Entry 7VZR (electron microscopy, 2.22 A resolution); this record covers chains a and c of the 12 polymer chains in the assembly.

== Chain a ==
Protein: Photosynthetic reaction center subunit M
Source organism: Chloracidobacterium thermophilum B
UniProt: G2LDR8 (G2LDR8_CHLTF); residues 1-865 here = UniProt positions 1-865
Chain sequence (865 residues; row label = number of the first residue in the row):
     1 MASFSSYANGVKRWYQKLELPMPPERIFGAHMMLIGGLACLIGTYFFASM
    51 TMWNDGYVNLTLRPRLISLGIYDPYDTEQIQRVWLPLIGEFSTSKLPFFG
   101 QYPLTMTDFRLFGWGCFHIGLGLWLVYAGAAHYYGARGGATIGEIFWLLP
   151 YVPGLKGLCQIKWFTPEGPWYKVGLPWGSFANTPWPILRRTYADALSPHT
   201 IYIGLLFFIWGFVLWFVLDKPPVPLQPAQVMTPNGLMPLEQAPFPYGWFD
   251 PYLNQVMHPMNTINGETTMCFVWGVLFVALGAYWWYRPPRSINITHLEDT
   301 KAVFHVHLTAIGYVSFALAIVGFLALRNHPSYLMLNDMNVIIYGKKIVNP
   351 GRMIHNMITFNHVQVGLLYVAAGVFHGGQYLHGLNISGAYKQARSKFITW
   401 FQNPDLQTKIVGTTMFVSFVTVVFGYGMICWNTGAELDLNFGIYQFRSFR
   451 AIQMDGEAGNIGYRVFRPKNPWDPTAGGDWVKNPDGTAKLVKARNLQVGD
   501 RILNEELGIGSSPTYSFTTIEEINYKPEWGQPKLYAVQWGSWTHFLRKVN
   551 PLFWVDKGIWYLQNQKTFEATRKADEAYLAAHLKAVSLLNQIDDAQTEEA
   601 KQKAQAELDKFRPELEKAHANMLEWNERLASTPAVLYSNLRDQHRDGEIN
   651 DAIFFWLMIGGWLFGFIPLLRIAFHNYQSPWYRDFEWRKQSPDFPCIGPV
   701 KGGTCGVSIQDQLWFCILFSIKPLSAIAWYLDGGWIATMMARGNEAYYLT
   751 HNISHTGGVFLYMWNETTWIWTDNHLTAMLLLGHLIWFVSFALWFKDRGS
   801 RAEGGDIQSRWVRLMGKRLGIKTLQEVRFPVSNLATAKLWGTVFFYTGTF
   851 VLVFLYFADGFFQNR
Disordered / not traced: 1-7
Ion coordination: bacteriochlorophyll a Mg near Glu-266 (its only coordinating residue here); 4Fe-4S cluster Fe: Cys-696, Cys-705 (shared with 1 residue of chain A); Ca2+: Asp-732, Glu-766, Tyr-856, Asp-859, Gly-860; Zn ion near His-784 (its only coordinating residue here)
Ligand contacts:
  - 2GO ([methyl 9-acetyl-14-ethyl-20-hydroxy-4,8,13,18-tetramethyl-3-{3-oxo-3-[(3,7,11,15-tetramethylhexadec-2-en-1-yl)oxy]propyl}-3,4,20,21-tetradehydrophorbine-21-carboxylatato(2-)-kappa~4~N~23~,N~24~,N~25~,N~26~]zinc), molecule 1: Tyr-426, Ile-429, Leu-657, Gly-661, Phe-664, Ile-721, Lys-722, Pro-723, Ser-725, Ala-726, Trp-729, Ile-736, Val-759, Met-763, Trp-764, Thr-767, Ile-770, Trp-771, Leu-780, His-784, Trp-787, Phe-845, Thr-849, Leu-852, Val-853, Tyr-856
  - 2GO, molecule 2: Phe-760, Met-763, Trp-764
  - 84Q ([(2S)-2-[2-azanylethoxy(oxidanyl)phosphoryl]oxy-2-(13-methyltetradecanoyloxy)ethyl] 13-methyltetradecanoate): His-258, Met-260, Asn-261, Trp-273, Ala-317, Leu-318, Val-321, Gly-322, Ala-325, Leu-326, Ile-358, His-362, Ala-634
  - 85I ([(2R)-2-[2-(methylamino)ethoxy-oxidanyl-phosphoryl]oxy-2-(13-methyltetradecanoyloxy)ethyl] 13-methyltetradecanoate), molecule 1: Gly-10, Val-11, Leu-785, Ile-786, Val-789, Arg-798, Pro-830, Val-831, Ser-832, Asn-833, Thr-836, Trp-840
  - 85I, molecule 2: Tyr-313, Phe-316, Ile-320, Phe-323, Leu-324, Arg-327, Arg-352, Val-363, Leu-552, Leu-636, Tyr-637, Ser-638, Arg-645, Phe-654, Phe-655, Met-658, Ile-659, Trp-662, Leu-663, Phe-666, Ile-727, Tyr-730, Leu-731, Gly-733, Phe-861, Gln-863
  - 85I, molecule 3: Val-789, Ala-792, Leu-793, Arg-801, Gln-808, Trp-811, Phe-829, Pro-830, Val-831, Ser-832, Trp-840, Phe-844
  - 85N ([(2S)-2-[[(1R)-1,2-bis(13-methyltetradecanoyloxy)ethoxy]methyl]-3-oxidanyl-3-oxidanylidene-propyl]-trimethyl-azanium), molecule 1: Trp-431, Phe-441, Ile-443, Tyr-444, Phe-446, Gly-540
  - 85N, molecule 2: Val-812, Lys-822, Thr-823, Leu-824, Glu-826, Val-827, Arg-828, Phe-829
  - bacteriochlorophyll a (BCL), molecule 1: Leu-18, Leu-20, Met-22, Arg-26, Ile-27, Ala-30, His-31, Met-33, Leu-34, Gly-37, Cys-40, Leu-41, Thr-44, Leu-123, Val-126, Tyr-133, Thr-300, Val-303, Phe-304, His-307, Leu-308, Ile-311
  - bacteriochlorophyll a (BCL), molecule 2: Pro-24, Ile-27, Phe-28, His-31, Met-32, Ile-35, Leu-125, Phe-180, Ile-187, Leu-188, Arg-189, Arg-190, Thr-191, Tyr-192, Ala-195, Pro-198, His-199, Tyr-202, Ile-203, Leu-205, Leu-206, Ile-209
  - bacteriochlorophyll a (BCL), molecule 3: Phe-28, Met-32, Trp-124, Leu-125, Tyr-127, Ala-128, Ala-131, His-132, Val-173, Gly-174, Leu-175, Pro-176, Phe-180, Thr-183, Trp-185, Tyr-202
  - bacteriochlorophyll a (BCL), molecule 4: Leu-38, Leu-41, Ile-42, Thr-61, Leu-62, Arg-65, Ile-311, Ser-315, Leu-318, Ile-358, Asn-361, His-362, Val-365, Tyr-369
  - bacteriochlorophyll a (BCL), molecule 5: Tyr-45, Tyr-57, Val-58, Thr-61, Leu-62, Met-357, Ile-358, Phe-360, Asn-361, Gln-364, Leu-368, Ile-717, Thr-842, Val-843, Tyr-846, Thr-847, Phe-850, Val-851, Val-853, Phe-854, Phe-857
  - bacteriochlorophyll a (BCL), molecule 6: Pro-64, Arg-65, Ser-68, Phe-207, Trp-210, Met-260, Asn-261, Thr-262, Ile-263, Gly-265, Glu-266, Met-269, Cys-270, Trp-273, Phe-277, Leu-318, Ala-325, Leu-326, His-329, Ser-331, Tyr-332
  - bacteriochlorophyll a (BCL), molecule 7: Tyr-192, Ala-193, Ala-195, Leu-196, His-199, Thr-200, Ile-203, Leu-206, Trp-210, Pro-289, Ile-294, Leu-297, Glu-298, Val-303, Val-306, His-307, Ala-310, Ile-311
  - bacteriochlorophyll a (BCL), molecule 8: His-296, Leu-297, Ala-302, His-305, Val-306, Thr-309, Ala-310, Tyr-313, Phe-316, Ala-317, Val-374, Gly-377, Gly-378, Tyr-380, Leu-381, Phe-397, Ile-398, Phe-401, Leu-669, Leu-670, Ala-673, Phe-674
  - chlorophyll a (CLA), molecule 1: Tyr-15, Gln-16, Lys-17, Leu-18, Glu-19, Leu-20, Phe-304, Leu-308, Leu-368, Tyr-369, Ala-372, Phe-375, His-376, Gln-379, Gln-710, Leu-713, Trp-714, Ile-717
  - chlorophyll a (CLA), molecule 2: Ile-35, Leu-38, Ala-39, Ile-42, Phe-46, Leu-62, Arg-65, Leu-66, Leu-69, Ile-71, Trp-114, Phe-117, His-118, Leu-121, Leu-125, Ile-203, Leu-206, Phe-207, Ile-209, Trp-210, Val-213, Ile-311, Val-314, Leu-318
  - chlorophyll a (CLA), molecule 3: Gly-56, Tyr-57, Val-58, Ile-342, Tyr-343, His-775, Ala-778, Met-779, Leu-782, Val-851, Phe-854
  - chlorophyll a (CLA), molecule 4: Met-415, Ser-418, Phe-419, Val-422, Val-423, Tyr-426, Phe-664, Ile-667, Arg-671, Phe-715, Phe-719
  - chlorophyll a (CLA), molecule 5: Val-422, Val-423, Tyr-426, Gly-427, Cys-430, Thr-433, Gly-434, Leu-439, Phe-441, Phe-664, Leu-718, Phe-719, Lys-722, Met-739, Val-759, Phe-760, Met-763, Trp-787, Phe-845
  - chlorophyll a (CLA), molecule 6: Ala-778, Leu-781, Leu-782, His-784, Leu-785, Trp-787, Phe-788, Phe-791
  - chlorophyll a (CLA), molecule 7: Leu-785, Phe-788, Val-789, Phe-791, Ala-792, Phe-795, Asp-797, Ser-800, Arg-801, Gly-804, Gly-805, Gln-808
  - lycopene (LYC): His-31, Leu-34, Ile-35, Leu-38, Leu-41, Tyr-45, Val-58, Tyr-192, His-199, Val-303, His-307
  - 4Fe-4S cluster (SF4): Cys-696, Gly-698, Pro-699, Cys-705, Lys-796, Leu-834

== Chain c ==
Protein: Cytochrome c domain-containing protein
Source organism: Chloracidobacterium thermophilum B
UniProt: G2LDR3 (G2LDR3_CHLTF); residues 16-160 here = UniProt positions 16-160
Chain sequence (145 residues; row label = number of the first residue in the row):
    16 VMATGCFVGARNASEPRLGSSSIAASRTAPAYLREAQVLYEGSTDGLPKD
    66 TPADEIAHYKAMLAELQTRNYAACAGCHQVNGGGNKAINATNFQDAGWQA
   116 NNSSPGMVTSIVNGKGKVMPAYKDKLTLQQINYLVEYIRRFEKKR
Ion coordination: heme c Fe: His-93, Met-134
Ligand contacts:
  - chlorophyll a (CLA): Met-17, Ala-18, Cys-21, Phe-22, Val-23
  - heme c (HEC), molecule 1: Tyr-86, Ala-87, Ala-88, Cys-89, Cys-92, His-93, Ile-103, Asn-104, Ala-105, Thr-106, Phe-108, Trp-113, Asn-117, Met-122, Ser-125, Ile-126, Lys-130, Gly-131, Val-133, Met-134, Pro-135, Tyr-137, Leu-149, Ile-153
  - heme c (HEC), molecule 2: Asn-116, Asn-117, Ser-118, Gly-121, Lys-130
  - lycopene (LYC): Val-16, Met-17, Ala-18

== How chain a and chain c interact ==
Contacting residue pairs (54):
  Leu-41(a) / Ala-18(c)
  Thr-44(a) / Thr-19(c)
  Thr-44(a) / Gly-20(c)  hydrogen bond (side chain-backbone)
  Tyr-45(a) / Ala-18(c)
  Tyr-45(a) / Gly-20(c)
  Ala-48(a) / Gly-20(c)
  Thr-51(a) / Ile-38(c)
  Thr-51(a) / Arg-42(c)  hydrogen bond (backbone-side chain)
  Met-52(a) / Ala-25(c)
  Met-52(a) / Arg-26(c)  hydrogen bond (backbone-backbone)
  Met-52(a) / Ile-38(c)  hydrophobic
  Trp-53(a) / Gly-24(c)
  Trp-53(a) / Arg-26(c)
  Trp-53(a) / Arg-42(c)  hydrogen bond (backbone-side chain)
  Asn-54(a) / Val-23(c)  hydrogen bond (side chain-backbone)
  Asn-54(a) / Gly-24(c)  hydrogen bond (backbone-backbone)
  Asn-54(a) / Ala-25(c)
  Asn-54(a) / Arg-26(c)
  Asn-54(a) / Arg-42(c)
  Asp-55(a) / Arg-26(c)  salt bridge
  Asp-55(a) / Arg-42(c)  salt bridge
  Val-58(a) / Gly-20(c)
  Arg-63(a) / Arg-42(c)
  Pro-74(a) / Thr-43(c)
  Tyr-75(a) / Thr-43(c)
  Tyr-75(a) / Pro-45(c)
  Asp-76(a) / Ala-39(c)
  Thr-77(a) / Ser-35(c)
  Thr-77(a) / Ser-36(c)  hydrogen bond (backbone-backbone)
  Thr-77(a) / Thr-43(c)
  Gln-79(a) / Gly-34(c)  hydrogen bond (backbone-backbone)
  Gln-79(a) / Ser-35(c)
  Gln-79(a) / Ser-36(c)
  Gln-81(a) / Gly-34(c)
  Thr-105(a) / Ser-36(c)
  Asp-337(a) / Ala-44(c)
  Asp-337(a) / Tyr-47(c)  hydrogen bond (backbone-side chain)
  Met-338(a) / Arg-42(c)
  Asn-339(a) / Arg-26(c)  hydrogen bond (backbone-side chain)
  Asn-339(a) / Ser-41(c)
  Asn-339(a) / Tyr-47(c)
  Asn-339(a) / Gln-144(c)  hydrogen bond
  Asn-339(a) / Asn-147(c)
  Asn-339(a) / Tyr-148(c)
  Ile-341(a) / Arg-26(c)
  Ile-341(a) / Gln-144(c)
  Ile-341(a) / Asn-147(c)
  Lys-346(a) / Pro-120(c)
  Lys-346(a) / Val-123(c)
  Lys-346(a) / Asn-147(c)
  Lys-346(a) / Glu-151(c)  salt bridge
  Leu-623(a) / Arg-160(c)
  Glu-627(a) / Lys-159(c)  salt bridge
  Trp-769(a) / Ser-118(c)
Other interface residues (no listed pair), chain a (31 interface residues in all): Gly-56, Tyr-72, Glu-78, Pro-103, Val-340
Other interface residues (no listed pair), chain c (34 interface residues in all): Val-16, Cys-21, Asn-27, Ala-40, Ala-46, Ser-119, Val-150

== Summary ==
Chain a and chain c form an interface of 31 and 34 residues respectively, with 11 hydrogen bonds and 4 salt
bridges. Polar contacts include Asp-55(a)/Arg-26(c), Asp-55(a)/Arg-42(c) and Lys-346(a)/Glu-151(c). One
chlorophyll a molecule and one lycopene molecule are bound between chain a and chain c.
Here chain a is Photosynthetic reaction center subunit M and chain c is Cytochrome c domain-containing
protein, both from Chloracidobacterium thermophilum B. Entry 7VZR (Structure of the Acidobacteria homodimeric
reaction center bound with cytochrome c (the smaller form)) was determined by electron microscopy together
with 7VZG from the same study.
